Entry 7KJK (electron microscopy, 3.60 A resolution); this record covers chains A4 and B4 of the 42 polymer chains in the assembly.

# Chain A4 (and B4)
Protein: Head completion protein
Organism: Vibrio phage XM1
Notes: chain B4 of this document is another copy of the same molecule, construct and numbering; everything in this record applies to it too
Chain sequence (114 residues; row label = number of the first residue in the row):
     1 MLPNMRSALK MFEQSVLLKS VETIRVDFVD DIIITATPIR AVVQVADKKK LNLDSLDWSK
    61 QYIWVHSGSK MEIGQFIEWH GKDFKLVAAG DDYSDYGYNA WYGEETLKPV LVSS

# How chain A4 and chain B4 interact
Contacting residue pairs (25):
  Met1(A4) - Met11(B4)
  Leu2(A4) - Phe12(B4)
  Leu2(A4) - Glu13(B4)
  Pro3(A4) - Phe12(B4)  hydrophobic
  Ile73(A4) - Lys49(B4)
  Ile73(A4) - Leu51(B4)  hydrophobic
  Ile73(A4) - Ser59(B4)
  Val87(A4) - Lys50(B4)
  Val87(A4) - Leu51(B4)  hydrogen bond (backbone-backbone)
  Ala88(A4) - Lys50(B4)
  Ala89(A4) - Lys48(B4)
  Ala89(A4) - Lys50(B4)
  Gly90(A4) - Lys48(B4)
  Gly90(A4) - Lys49(B4)  hydrogen bond (backbone-backbone)
  Asp91(A4) - Val45(B4)
  Asp91(A4) - Lys48(B4)  salt bridge
  Asp92(A4) - Val45(B4)
  Asp92(A4) - Gln61(B4)  hydrogen bond
  Tyr93(A4) - Val45(B4)
  Asp95(A4) - Gln14(B4)  hydrogen bond
  Asp95(A4) - Trp79(B4)
  Asp95(A4) - His80(B4)  salt bridge
  Tyr96(A4) - Val42(B4)
  Tyr96(A4) - Val43(B4)  hydrogen bond (side chain-backbone)
  Trp101(A4) - Lys49(B4)
Interface residues without a listed pair, chain B4 (16 interface residues in all): Gln44

# Summary
Chain A4 and chain B4 form an interface of 14 and 16 residues respectively, with 5 hydrogen bonds and 2 salt
bridges. Polar pairs include Asp91(A4)-Lys48(B4), Asp95(A4)-His80(B4) and Asp92(A4)-Gln61(B4).
Both chains are Head completion protein (Vibrio phage XM1). Entry 7KJK (The Neck region of Phage XM1 (6-fold
symmetry)) was determined by electron microscopy, deposited together with 7KMX, 7KLN and 7KH1.
